3REF - chain A; structure by X-ray diffraction, 1.95 A resolution.

== Chain A ==
Protein: Rho-like small GTPase
Source organism: Entamoeba histolytica
Reference sequence: Q95TD4 (Q95TD4_ENTHI); numbering as in UniProt (aligned over 1-191)
Chain sequence (194 residues; numbered -2 to 191; the number before each row is that of its first residue; numbers below 1 keep their minus sign (Ser-2 is residue -2)):
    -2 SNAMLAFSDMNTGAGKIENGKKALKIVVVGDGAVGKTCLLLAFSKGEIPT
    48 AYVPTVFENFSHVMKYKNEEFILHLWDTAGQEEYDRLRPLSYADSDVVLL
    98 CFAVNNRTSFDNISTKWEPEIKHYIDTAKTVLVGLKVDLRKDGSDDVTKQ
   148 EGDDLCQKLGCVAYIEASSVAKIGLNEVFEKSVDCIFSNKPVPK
Not modelled in the structure: -2 to 11, 185-191
Differences from the reference sequence: expression tag (-2 to 0)
Bound ions: Mg2+: Thr34, Thr52 (together with GDP)
Ligand contacts: GDP (guanosine-5'-diphosphate): Asp28, Gly29, Ala30, Val31, Gly32, Lys33, Thr34, Cys35, Val50, Lys133, Asp135, Leu136, Ser165, Ser166, Val167
Reported in the primary citation:
  - binding site for GDP: Lys133, Asp135, Ser166
  - binding site for GDP: Val167 (proposed by the authors, not directly observed)
  - mutagenesis - Q78L: abolished binding to GST-EhRhoGDI
  - mutagenesis - Q78L: increased signaling

== Summary ==
Chain A binds GDP. The Mg2+ site is built by Thr34 and Thr52. From the paper: a binding site for GDP at
Lys133, Asp135 and Ser166 among others; Q78L abolishes binding to GST-EhRhoGDI.
Chain A is Rho-like small GTPase (Entamoeba histolytica); the structure, Crystal structure of EhRho1 bound to
GDP and Magnesium, was determined by X-ray diffraction together with 3REG from the same study.
